2K1N - chains E and B of the 6 polymer chains in the assembly; structure by solution NMR.

Chain E:
Molecule: 25-nt DNA strand
Notes: engineered mutation(s): A10G
Sequence (25 nucleotides; numbered 1 to 25; the number before each row is that of its first residue):
     1 ATGATTGACA ATTATTGGAA ACCTT

Chain B:
Protein: AbrB family transcriptional regulator
Organism: Bacillus subtilis
Notes: fragment: sequence database residues 3-57
UniProt: A0A063X7Z2 (A0A063X7Z2_BACIU); numbering as in UniProt (aligned over 1-55)
Sequence (55 residues; numbered 1 to 55; the number before each row is that of its first residue):
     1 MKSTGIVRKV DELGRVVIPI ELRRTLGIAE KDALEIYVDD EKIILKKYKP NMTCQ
What the authors report for this chain:
  - binding site for the 25-nt DNA strand (chain E): Arg8, Lys9, Asp11, Glu12, Arg15, Arg23, Arg24

Interface between chain E and chain B:
Contacting residue pairs (17):
  DG3(E) - Arg24(B)  base contact
  DA4(E) - Arg24(B)  base contact
  DT5(E) - Arg23(B)  phosphate contact
  DT5(E) - Arg24(B)  sugar contact
  DT6(E) - Ile18(B)  phosphate contact
  DT6(E) - Pro19(B)  phosphate contact
  DT6(E) - Ile20(B)  phosphate contact
  DT6(E) - Arg23(B)  phosphate contact
  DG7(E) - Arg8(B)  phosphate contact
  DG7(E) - Lys9(B)  phosphate contact
  DG7(E) - Asp11(B)  phosphate contact
  DG7(E) - Arg15(B)  base contact
  DG7(E) - Val17(B)  phosphate contact
  DA8(E) - Arg15(B)  base contact
  DC9(E) - Leu13(B)  base contact
  DC9(E) - Arg15(B)  base contact
  DA10(E) - Leu13(B)  base contact

Overview:
The interface between chain E and chain B involves 8 residues on one side and 11 on the other. From the paper:
a binding site for the 25-nt DNA strand (chain E) at Arg8(B), Lys9(B) and Asp11(B) among others.
Here chain E is a 25-nt DNA strand and chain B is AbrB family transcriptional regulator (Bacillus subtilis).
Entry 2K1N (DNA bound structure of the N-terminal domain of AbrB) was determined by solution NMR.
